Entry 5VMJ (X-ray diffraction, 2.95 A resolution); this record covers chains A and D of the 6 polymer chains in the assembly.

== Chain A ==
Molecule: Hemagglutinin HA1
From: Influenza A virus (A/New_York/1/18(H1N1))
UniProtKB: Q9WFX4 (Q9WFX4_9INFA); aligned to UniProt positions 18-343 over residues 1-326 (the alignment contains insertions or deletions, so no single offset holds)
Amino-acid sequence (326 residues; numbered 1 to 326; the number before each row is that of its first residue):
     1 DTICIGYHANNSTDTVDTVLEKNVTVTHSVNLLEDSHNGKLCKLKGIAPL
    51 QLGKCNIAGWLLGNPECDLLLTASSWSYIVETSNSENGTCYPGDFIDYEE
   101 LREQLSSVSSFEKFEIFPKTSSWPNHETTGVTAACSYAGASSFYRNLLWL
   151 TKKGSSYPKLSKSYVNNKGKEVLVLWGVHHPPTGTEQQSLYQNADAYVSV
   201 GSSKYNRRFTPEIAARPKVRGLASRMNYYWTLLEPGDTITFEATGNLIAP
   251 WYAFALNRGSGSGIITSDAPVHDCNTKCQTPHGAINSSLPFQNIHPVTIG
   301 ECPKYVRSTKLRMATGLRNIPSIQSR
Unresolved in the structure: 322-326
Disulfide bonds: Cys-42/Cys-274, Cys-55/Cys-67, Cys-90/Cys-135, Cys-278/Cys-302
Glycans and other covalent adducts: N-acetylglucosamine (NAG) linked to Asn-87, Asn-286
Sequence notes: engineered mutation Glu-186 (Asp204 in Q9WFX4), Leu-222 (Gln240 in Q9WFX4), Ser-224 (Gly242 in Q9WFX4)

== Chain D ==
Molecule: Hemagglutinin HA2
From: Influenza A virus (strain A/Brevig Mission/1/1918 H1N1)
UniProtKB: Q9WFX3 (HEMA_I18A0); residues 1-185 here correspond to UniProt positions 345-529 (UniProt number = residue number + 344)
Amino-acid sequence (191 residues; each row starts with the number of its first residue):
     1 GLFGAIAGFIEGGWTGMIDGWYGYHHQNEQGSGYAADQKSTQNAIDGITN
    51 KVNSVIEKMNTQFTAVGKEFNNLERRIENLNKKVDDGFLDIWTYNAELLV
   101 LLENERTLDFHDSNVRNLYEKVKSQLKNNAKEIGNGCFEFYHKCDDACME
   151 SVRNGTYDYPKYSEESKLNREEIDGVKLESMGVYQGALVPR
Unresolved in the structure: 165-191
Disulfide bonds: Cys-144/Cys-148
Sequence notes: expression tag (186-191)
UniProt features mapped onto this chain:
  - glycosylation: Asn-154 (N-linked (GlcNAc...) asparagine)

== How chain A and chain D interact ==
Pairs across the interface (11):
  Thr-18(A) with Asn-50(D)
  Val-19(A) with Gly-47(D); Asn-50(D), hydrogen bond (backbone-side chain); Lys-51(D), hydrogen bond (backbone-backbone)
  Leu-20(A) with Asp-46(D); Gly-47(D); Asn-50(D); Phe-110(D), hydrophobic
  Glu-21(A) with Asn-50(D)
  Lys-22(A) with Asn-50(D)
  Arg-307(A) with Gln-62(D), hydrogen bond
Other interface residues (no listed pair), chain D (8 interface residues in all): Ile-48, Ser-54

== Overview ==
6 residues of chain A face 8 of chain D across their interface, with 3 hydrogen bonds. Among the polar pairs
are Val-19(A)/Asn-50(D), Arg-307(A)/Gln-62(D) and Val-19(A)/Lys-51(D). Covalently linked N-acetylglucosamine:
at Asn-87(A) and Asn-286(A).
Here chain A is Hemagglutinin HA1 (Influenza A virus (A/New_York/1/18(H1N1))) and chain D is Hemagglutinin HA2
(Influenza A virus (strain A/Brevig Mission/1/1918 H1N1)). Entry 5VMJ (Influenza hemagglutinin H1 mutant DH1E
in complex with 3'SLN) was determined by X-ray diffraction, deposited together with 5VMC, 5VMF and 5VMG.
